PDB entry 2AUQ | X-ray diffraction, 1.80 A resolution | chains A and B

Chain A (and B):
Protein: Globin I
From: Scapharca inaequivalvis
Notes: chain B of this document is another copy of the same molecule, construct and numbering; everything in this record applies to it too
UniProtKB: P02213 (GLB1_SCAIN); numbering as in UniProt (aligned over 1-146)
Chain sequence (146 residues; numbered 1 to 146; the number before each row is that of its first residue):
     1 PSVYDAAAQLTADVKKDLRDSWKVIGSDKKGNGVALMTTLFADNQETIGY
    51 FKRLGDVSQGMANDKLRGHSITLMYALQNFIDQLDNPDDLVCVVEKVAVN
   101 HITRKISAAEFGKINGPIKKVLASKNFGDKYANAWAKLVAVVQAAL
Unresolved in the structure: 1
Construct notes: engineered mutation V97 (Phe in P02213)
Curated features (UniProtKB/Swiss-Prot):
  - binding site (heme b): H101

How chain A and chain B interact:
Pairs across the interface (31):
  K30(A) - D89(B)  salt bridge
  R53(A) - K96(B)
  D64(A) - C92(B)
  R67(A) - D88(B)  hydrogen bond (side chain-backbone)
  R67(A) - D89(B)  salt bridge
  R67(A) - C92(B)
  G68(A) - C92(B)
  I71(A) - N79(B)
  I71(A) - Q83(B)
  T72(A) - N79(B)
  T72(A) - K96(B)
  Y75(A) - Q78(B)
  Y75(A) - N79(B)
  Y75(A) - D82(B)  hydrogen bond
  Y75(A) - Q83(B)  hydrogen bond
  Q78(A) - Y75(B)
  N79(A) - I71(B)
  N79(A) - T72(B)
  N79(A) - Y75(B)
  D82(A) - Y75(B)  hydrogen bond
  Q83(A) - I71(B)
  Q83(A) - Y75(B)
  D88(A) - R67(B)  hydrogen bond (backbone-side chain)
  D89(A) - K30(B)  salt bridge
  D89(A) - R67(B)  salt bridge
  C92(A) - D64(B)
  C92(A) - R67(B)
  C92(A) - G68(B)
  V93(A) - I71(B)  hydrophobic
  E95(A) - D64(B)
  K96(A) - T72(B)
Also at the interface, not in a pair above, chain A (20 interface residues in all): N86, V99
Also at the interface, not in a pair above, chain B (19 interface residues in all): R53, N86, V93, V99

Summary:
20 residues of chain A and 19 residues of chain B are in contact; the contacts include 5 hydrogen bonds and 4
salt bridges. Polar contacts include K30(A)-D89(B), R67(A)-D89(B) and R67(A)-D88(B). From UniProt: heme
b-binding residue H101(A) on chain A.
Both chains are Globin I (Scapharca inaequivalvis). Entry 2AUQ (HbI (F97V) CO bound) was determined by X-ray
diffraction (same publication as 2AUO, 2AUP, 2AUR, 2AV0 and 2AV3).
